8J0S - chains B and F of the 20 polymer chains in the assembly; structure by electron microscopy, 2.58 A resolution.

Chain B:
Molecule: ATP synthase subunit alpha
From: Mycobacterium tuberculosis
Notes: EC 7.1.2.2
Reference sequence: P9WPU7 (ATPA_MYCTU); residue numbers follow UniProt; this construct covers 1-549
Chain sequence (549 residues; row label = number of the first residue in the row):
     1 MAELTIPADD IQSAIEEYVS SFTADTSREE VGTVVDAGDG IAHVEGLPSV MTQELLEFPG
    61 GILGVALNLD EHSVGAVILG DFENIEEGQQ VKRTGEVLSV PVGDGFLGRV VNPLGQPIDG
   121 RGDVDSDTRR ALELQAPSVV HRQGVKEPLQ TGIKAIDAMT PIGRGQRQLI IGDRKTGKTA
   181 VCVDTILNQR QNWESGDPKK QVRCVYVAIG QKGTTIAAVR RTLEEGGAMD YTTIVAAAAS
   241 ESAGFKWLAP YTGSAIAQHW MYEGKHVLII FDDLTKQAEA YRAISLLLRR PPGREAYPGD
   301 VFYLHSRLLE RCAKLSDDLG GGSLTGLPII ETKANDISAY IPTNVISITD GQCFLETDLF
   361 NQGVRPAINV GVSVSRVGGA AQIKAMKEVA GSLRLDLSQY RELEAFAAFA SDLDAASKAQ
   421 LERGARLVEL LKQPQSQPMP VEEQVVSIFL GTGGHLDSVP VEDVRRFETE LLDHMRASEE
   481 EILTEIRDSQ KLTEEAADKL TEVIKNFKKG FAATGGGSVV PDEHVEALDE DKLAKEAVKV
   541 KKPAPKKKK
Unresolved in the structure: 1-4, 23-28, 405-416, 515-549
Swiss-Prot annotation at these positions:
  - binding site (ATP): Gly172 to Thr179
  - site: Ser373 (Required for activity)
  - cross-link: Lys499 (Isoglutamyl lysine isopeptide (Lys-Gln) (interchain with Q-Cter in protein Pup))
Metal / ion sites: Mg2+: Thr179 (together with ATP)
Residues lining bound ligands: ATP (adenosine-5'-triphosphate): Asp173, Arg174, Lys175, Thr176, Gly177, Lys178, Thr179, Ala180, Gln211, Glu331, Phe360, Arg365, Pro366, Gln433, Pro434, Gln435

Chain F:
Molecule: ATP synthase subunit beta
From: Mycobacterium tuberculosis
Notes: EC 7.1.2.2
Reference sequence: P9WPU5 (ATPB_MYCTU); numbering as in UniProt (aligned over 1-486)
Chain sequence (486 residues; each row starts with the number of its first residue):
     1 MTTTAEKTDR PGKPGSSDTS GRVVRVTGPV VDVEFPRGSI PELFNALHAE ITFESLAKTL
    61 TLEVAQHLGD NLVRTISLQP TDGLVRGVEV IDTGRSISVP VGEGVKGHVF NALGDCLDEP
   121 GYGEKFEHWS IHRKPPAFEE LEPRTEMLET GLKVVDLLTP YVRGGKIALF GGAGVGKTVL
   181 IQEMINRIAR NFGGTSVFAG VGERTREGND LWVELAEANV LKDTALVFGQ MDEPPGTRMR
   241 VALSALTMAE WFRDEQGQDV LLFIDNIFRF TQAGSEVSTL LGRMPSAVGY QPTLADEMGE
   301 LQERITSTRG RSITSMQAVY VPADDYTDPA PATTFAHLDA TTELSRAVFS KGIFPAVDPL
   361 ASSSTILDPS VVGDEHYRVA QEVIRILQRY KDLQDIIAIL GIDELSEEDK QLVNRARRIE
   421 RFLSQNMMAA EQFTGQPGST VPVKETIEAF DRLCKGDFDH VPEQAFFLIG GLDDLAKKAE
   481 SLGAKL
Unresolved in the structure: 1-17
Swiss-Prot annotation at these positions:
  - binding site (ATP): Gly171 to Thr178
  - modified residue: Thr2 (N-acetylthreonine)
Metal / ion sites: Mg2+: Thr178 (together with ADP)
Residues lining bound ligands:
  - ADP (adenosine-5'-diphosphate): Gly172, Ala173, Gly174, Val175, Gly176, Lys177, Thr178, Val179, Arg204, Glu207, Phe349, Phe354, Met427, Ala430, Phe433
  - ATP (adenosine-5'-triphosphate): Thr365, Asp368, Tyr377

Chain B / chain F interface:
Contacting residue pairs (94):
  Gly46(B) - Arg86(F)
  Leu47(B) - Arg86(F)  hydrogen bond (backbone-side chain)
  Ser49(B) - Val85(F)
  Val50(B) - Val85(F)
  Val50(B) - Arg86(F)
  Met51(B) - Phe53(F)  hydrophobic
  Met51(B) - Gly83(F)
  Met51(B) - Leu84(F)
  Met51(B) - Val85(F)  hydrophobic
  Thr52(B) - Val26(F)
  Thr52(B) - Thr81(F)
  Thr52(B) - Asp82(F)
  Thr52(B) - Gly83(F)  hydrogen bond (backbone-backbone)
  Thr52(B) - Leu84(F)  hydrogen bond (side chain-backbone)
  Gln53(B) - Asp82(F)
  Asn68(B) - Val26(F)
  Asn68(B) - Thr27(F)
  Leu69(B) - Arg25(F)
  Leu69(B) - Val26(F)  hydrogen bond (backbone-backbone)
  Leu69(B) - Leu84(F)
  Asp70(B) - Arg25(F)  salt bridge
  Asp70(B) - Arg86(F)  hydrogen bond (backbone-side chain)
  Glu71(B) - Val24(F)
  Glu71(B) - Arg25(F)  salt bridge
  Ser73(B) - Arg86(F)
  Val74(B) - Arg86(F)
  Gly95(B) - Phe53(F)
  Glu96(B) - Phe53(F)
  Val97(B) - Phe53(F)  hydrophobic
  Val97(B) - Leu56(F)  hydrophobic
  Val97(B) - Gly83(F)
  Glu133(B) - Asp82(F)
  Leu134(B) - Leu56(F)  hydrophobic
  Gln135(B) - Pro80(F)
  Gln135(B) - Asp232(F)
  Gln135(B) - Glu233(F)
  Gln135(B) - Pro234(F)
  Ala136(B) - Asp232(F)  hydrogen bond (backbone-side chain)
  Pro137(B) - Thr205(F)
  Ser138(B) - Thr205(F)
  Val139(B) - Thr205(F)
  Val139(B) - Gly208(F)
  Val139(B) - Asn209(F)
  Val139(B) - Phe228(F)  hydrophobic
  Val140(B) - Leu117(F)
  Val140(B) - Trp212(F)  hydrophobic
  Arg142(B) - Thr205(F)
  Arg142(B) - Asn209(F)
  Gln143(B) - Asn209(F)
  Arg167(B) - Arg204(F)
  Arg167(B) - Arg206(F)
  Pro291(B) - Pro285(F)  hydrophobic
  Pro292(B) - Val288(F)
  Gly293(B) - Val288(F)
  Arg294(B) - Val288(F)
  Arg294(B) - Ala323(F)
  Arg294(B) - Asp325(F)  salt bridge
  Arg294(B) - Asp328(F)  salt bridge
  Gly299(B) - Glu276(F)
  Asp300(B) - Glu276(F)
  Phe302(B) - Met231(F)  hydrophobic
  Phe302(B) - Arg269(F)
  Phe302(B) - Gln272(F)
  Tyr303(B) - Met231(F)
  Tyr303(B) - Glu233(F)
  Tyr303(B) - Pro234(F)
  Tyr303(B) - Arg238(F)
  Ser306(B) - Met231(F)  hydrogen bond (side chain-backbone)
  Arg307(B) - Asp232(F)
  Glu310(B) - Arg204(F)
  Glu310(B) - Thr205(F)  hydrogen bond
  Glu310(B) - Met231(F)
  Glu310(B) - Asp232(F)
  Arg311(B) - Asp232(F)  salt bridge
  Ser338(B) - Ala323(F)
  Thr343(B) - Ala173(F)
  Thr343(B) - Tyr320(F)
  Thr343(B) - Ala323(F)
  Ile346(B) - Ala173(F)  hydrophobic
  Ile346(B) - Arg204(F)  hydrogen bond (backbone-side chain)
  Ser347(B) - Ala173(F)
  Ser347(B) - Arg204(F)  hydrogen bond (backbone-side chain)
  Ser347(B) - Arg269(F)
  Ser347(B) - Tyr320(F)
  Ile348(B) - Arg204(F)  hydrogen bond (backbone-side chain)
  Ile348(B) - Met231(F)  hydrophobic
  Thr349(B) - Arg204(F)  hydrogen bond (backbone-side chain)
  Asp350(B) - Arg204(F)  salt bridge
  Asp350(B) - Arg206(F)  salt bridge
  Arg376(B) - Arg204(F)
  Arg376(B) - Arg206(F)
  Arg376(B) - Glu207(F)  salt bridge
  Arg376(B) - Phe433(F)
  Val377(B) - Arg206(F)
Also at the interface, not in a pair above, chain B (56 interface residues in all): Asp9, Glu16, Pro48, Leu67, Gly144, Ala339, Tyr340, Asn344
Also at the interface, not in a pair above, chain F (50 interface residues in all): Arg22, Gly28, Arg37, Ser55, Asp118, Gly174, Glu203, Gln230, Thr279, Gly289, Pro322, Asp324

Overview:
56 residues of chain B and 50 residues of chain F are in contact, with 12 hydrogen bonds and 8 salt bridges.
Polar pairs include Asp70(B)-Arg25(F), Glu71(B)-Arg25(F) and Arg294(B)-Asp325(F). Ligands of chain B: ATP.
Chain F binds ATP and ADP.
Here chain B is ATP synthase subunit alpha and chain F is ATP synthase subunit beta, both from Mycobacterium
tuberculosis. Entry 8J0S (Cryo-EM structure of Mycobacterium tuberculosis ATP synthase in complex with
bedaquiline(BDQ)) was determined by electron microscopy together with 8J0T, 8J57, 8J58, 8JR0 and 8JR1 from the
same study.
